PDB entry 5BTN | X-ray diffraction, 2.50 A resolution | chains A and H of the 8 polymer chains in the assembly

Chain A:
Molecule: DNA gyrase subunit A
From: Mycobacterium tuberculosis (strain ATCC 25618 / H37Rv)
Notes: EC 5.99.1.3; fragment: GyrA 2-500 with IGSG C-terminal tag
Reference sequence: P9WG47 (GYRA_MYCTU); numbering as in UniProt (aligned over 2-500)
Chain sequence (503 residues; row label = number of the first residue in the row):
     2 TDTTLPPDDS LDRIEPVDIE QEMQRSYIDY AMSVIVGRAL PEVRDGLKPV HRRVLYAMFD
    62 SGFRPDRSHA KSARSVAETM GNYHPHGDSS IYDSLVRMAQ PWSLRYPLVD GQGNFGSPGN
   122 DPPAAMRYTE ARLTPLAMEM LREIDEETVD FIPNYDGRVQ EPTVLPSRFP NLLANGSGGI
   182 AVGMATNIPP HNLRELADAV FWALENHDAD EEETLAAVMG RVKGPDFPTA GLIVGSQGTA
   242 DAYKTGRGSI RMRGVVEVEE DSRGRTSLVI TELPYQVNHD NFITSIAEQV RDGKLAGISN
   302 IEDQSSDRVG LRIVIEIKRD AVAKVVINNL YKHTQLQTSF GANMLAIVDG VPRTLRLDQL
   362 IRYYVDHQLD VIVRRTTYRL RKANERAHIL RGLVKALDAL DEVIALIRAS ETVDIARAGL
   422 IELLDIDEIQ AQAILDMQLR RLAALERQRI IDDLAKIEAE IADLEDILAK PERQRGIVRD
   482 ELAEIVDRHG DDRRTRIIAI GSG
Unresolved in the structure: 2-14, 502-504
Construct notes: engineered mutation Ser90 (Ala in P9WG47); expression tag (501-504)
Modified / non-standard residues: Tyr129 (O-phosphotyrosine; PTR)

Chain H:
Molecule: DNA substrate 24-mer GGTCATGAATGACTATGCACGTAA
From: synthetic construct
Sequence (24 nucleotides; row label = number of the first residue in the row):
     1 GGTCATGAAT GACTATGCAC GTAA
Unresolved in the structure: 1-2, 24

How chain A and chain H interact:
Pairs across the interface (15):
  Tyr28(A) - DC18(H)  hydrogen bond to the phosphate
  Ala126(A) - DA12(H)  phosphate contact
  Arg128(A) - DT10(H)  salt bridge to the phosphate
  Tyr129(A) - DG11(H)  sugar contact
  Ile181(A) - DC18(H)  base contact
  Ile181(A) - DA19(H)  base contact
  Ala182(A) - DC18(H)  sugar contact
  Ala182(A) - DA19(H)  sugar contact
  Val183(A) - DC18(H)  phosphate contact
  Gly184(A) - DC18(H)  phosphate contact
  Gly184(A) - DA19(H)  hydrogen bond to the phosphate
  Met185(A) - DA19(H)  sugar contact
  Ala186(A) - DA19(H)  sugar contact
  Arg248(A) - DG21(H)  salt bridge to the phosphate
  Lys333(A) - DA23(H)  phosphate contact
Also at the interface, not in a pair above, chain A (17 interface residues in all): Tyr31, Pro124, Ser250, Ser340, Gly342
Also at the interface, not in a pair above, chain H (10 interface residues in all): DG17, DC20, DT22

Summary:
Chain A and chain H form an interface of 17 and 10 residues respectively; the contacts include 2 hydrogen
bonds and 2 salt bridges. Polar contacts include Tyr28(A)-DC18(H), Gly184(A)-DA19(H) and Arg128(A)-DT10(H).
Chain A is DNA gyrase subunit A (Mycobacterium tuberculosis (strain ATCC 25618 / H37Rv)) and chain H is DNA
substrate 24-mer GGTCATGAATGACTATGCACGTAA (synthetic construct); the structure, Crystal structure of a
topoisomerase II complex, was determined by X-ray diffraction, deposited together with 5BS8, 5BTA, 5BTC, 5BTD,
5BTF, 5BTG, 5BTI and 5BTL.
